9BUZ - chains H and I of the 28 polymer chains in the assembly; structure by electron microscopy, 2.38 A resolution.

# Chain H (and I)
Name: Proteasome subunit beta
Source organism: Thermoplasma acidophilum
Notes: EC 3.4.25.1; chain I of this document is another copy of the same molecule, construct and numbering; everything in this record applies to it too
UniProt: P28061 (PSB_THEAC); residues -7 to 203 here correspond to UniProt positions 1-211 (UniProt number = residue number + 8)
Chain sequence (211 residues; numbered -7 to 203; the number before each row is that of its first residue; numbers below 1 keep their minus sign (Met-7 is residue -7)):
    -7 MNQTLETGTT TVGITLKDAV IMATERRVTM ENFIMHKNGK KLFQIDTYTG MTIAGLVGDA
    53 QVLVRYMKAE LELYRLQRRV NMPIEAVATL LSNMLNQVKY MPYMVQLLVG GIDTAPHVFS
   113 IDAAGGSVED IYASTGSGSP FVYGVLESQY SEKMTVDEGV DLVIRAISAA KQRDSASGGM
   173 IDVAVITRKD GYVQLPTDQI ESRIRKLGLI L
Not modelled in the structure: -7 to 0, 203
Swiss-Prot annotation at these positions:
  - active site: Thr1 (Nucleophile)

# Interface between chain H and chain I
Residue-residue contacts (24; chain H residue first):
  Met22(H) - Ser112(I)
  Met22(H) - Asp114(I)
  Phe25(H) - Tyr135(I)  hydrophobic
  Met27(H) - Ser112(I)
  Met27(H) - Tyr135(I)
  His28(H) - Ser112(I)
  His28(H) - Val120(I)
  His28(H) - Asp122(I)  salt bridge
  Lys29(H) - Glu139(I)  salt bridge
  Gly50(H) - Asn88(I)
  Gly50(H) - Gly117(I)
  Gly50(H) - Gly118(I)
  Asp51(H) - Asn88(I)  hydrogen bond
  Asp51(H) - Lys91(I)  salt bridge
  Gln53(H) - Ser84(I)
  Gln53(H) - Gly117(I)
  Gln53(H) - Gly118(I)
  Gln53(H) - Ser119(I)  hydrogen bond (side chain-backbone)
  Val54(H) - Asn88(I)
  Arg57(H) - Thr81(I)
  Arg57(H) - Ser84(I)
  Arg57(H) - Asn85(I)  hydrogen bond
  Met93(H) - Tyr92(I)  hydrophobic
  Pro94(H) - Tyr92(I)  hydrogen bond (backbone-side chain)
Also at the interface, not in a pair above, chain H (15 interface residues in all): Glu23, Leu48, Val49
Also at the interface, not in a pair above, chain I (18 interface residues in all): Gln98, Ala116, Ser126

# Summary
15 residues of chain H and 18 residues of chain I are in contact, with 4 hydrogen bonds and 3 salt bridges.
Polar contacts include His28(H)-Asp122(I), Lys29(H)-Glu139(I) and Asp51(H)-Lys91(I). From UniProt: active-site
residue Thr1(H) on chain H.
Both chains are Proteasome subunit beta (Thermoplasma acidophilum). Entry 9BUZ (Thermoplasma acidophilum 20S
proteasome - alphaV24Y) was determined by electron microscopy.
